7YV5 - chain A; structure by X-ray diffraction, 2.85 A resolution.

== Chain A ==
Molecule: Lime
From: Aequorea victoria
Amino-acid sequence (236 residues; each row starts with the number of its first residue; note: 2 numbers in that range are skipped by the numbering (no residue carries them; nothing is unmodelled there)):
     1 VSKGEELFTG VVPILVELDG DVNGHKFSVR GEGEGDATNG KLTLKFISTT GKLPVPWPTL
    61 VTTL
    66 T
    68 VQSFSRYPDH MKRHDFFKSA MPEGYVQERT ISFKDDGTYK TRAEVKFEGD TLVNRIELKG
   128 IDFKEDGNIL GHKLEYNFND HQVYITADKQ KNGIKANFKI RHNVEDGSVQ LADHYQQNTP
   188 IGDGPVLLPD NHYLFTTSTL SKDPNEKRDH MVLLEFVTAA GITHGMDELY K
Not modelled in the structure: 1-2, 230-238
Modified residues: T66 ({2-[(1R,2R)-1-amino-2-hydroxypropyl]-4-(4-hydroxybenzylidene)-5-oxo-4,5-dihydro-1H-imidazol-1-yl}acetic acid; CRO)
Covalent attachments: covalent link L64-T66; covalent link T66-V68

== In short ==
Chain A is Lime (Aequorea victoria); the structure, genetically encoded pH sensor Lime at pH6, was determined
by X-ray diffraction, deposited together with 7YV3.
